6T79 - chains A and I of the 10 polymer chains in the assembly; structure by electron microscopy, 3.20 A resolution.

== Chain A ==
Protein: Histone H3.2
From: Homo sapiens
UniProt: Q71DI3 (H32_HUMAN); residues 0-135 here correspond to UniProt positions 1-136 (UniProt number = residue number + 1)
Chain sequence (136 residues; numbered 0 to 135; the number before each row is that of its first residue; numbering starts at 0):
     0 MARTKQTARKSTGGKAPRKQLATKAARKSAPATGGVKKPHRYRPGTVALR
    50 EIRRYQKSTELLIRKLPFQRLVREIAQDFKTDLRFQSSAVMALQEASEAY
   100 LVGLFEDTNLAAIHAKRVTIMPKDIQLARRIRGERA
Disordered / not traced: 0-36, 135
Differences from the reference sequence: engineered mutation Ala110 (Cys111 in Q71DI3)
UniProt features mapped onto this chain:
  - modified residue: Arg2 (Asymmetric dimethylarginine), Thr3 (Phosphothreonine), Lys4 (Allysine), Gln5 (5-glutamyl dopamine), Thr6 (Phosphothreonine), Arg8 (Citrulline), Lys9 (N6,N6,N6-trimethyllysine), Ser10 (ADP-ribosylserine), Thr11 (Phosphothreonine), Lys14 (N6-(2-hydroxyisobutyryl)lysine), Arg17 (Asymmetric dimethylarginine), Lys18 (N6-(2-hydroxyisobutyryl)lysine), Lys23 (N6-(2-hydroxyisobutyryl)lysine), Arg26 (Citrulline), Lys27 (N6,N6,N6-trimethyllysine), Ser28 (ADP-ribosylserine), Lys36 (N6,N6,N6-trimethyllysine), Lys37 (N6-methyllysine), Tyr41 (Phosphotyrosine), Lys56 (N6,N6,N6-trimethyllysine) and 8 more in UniProt
  - lipidation: Lys18 (N6-decanoyllysine)

== Chain I ==
Molecule: 147-nt DNA strand
Sequence (147 nucleotides; row label = number of the first residue in the row):
     1 ATCTACACGACGCTCTTCCGATCTAATTTATGTTTGTTAGCGTTATACTA
    51 TTCTAATTCTTTGTTTCGGTGGTATTGTTTATTTTGTTCCTTTGTGCGTT
   101 CAGCTTAATGCCTAACGACACTCGGAGATCGGAAGAGCACACGTGAT
Disordered / not traced: 146-147

== Interface between chain A and chain I ==
Residue-residue contacts - 24 pairs, chain A then chain I:
  Arg40(A) - DG63(I)  base contact
  Arg40(A) - DG143(I)  phosphate contact
  Tyr41(A) - DA141(I)  phosphate contact
  Tyr41(A) - DC142(I)  sugar contact
  Arg42(A) - DC67(I)  salt bridge to the phosphate
  Arg42(A) - DC142(I)  hydrogen bond to the phosphate
  Pro43(A) - DT66(I)  phosphate contact
  Thr45(A) - DA141(I)  phosphate contact
  Thr45(A) - DC142(I)  hydrogen bond to the phosphate
  Arg63(A) - DT58(I)  sugar contact
  Arg63(A) - DC59(I)  phosphate contact
  Arg72(A) - DT49(I)  salt bridge to the phosphate
  Arg83(A) - DC48(I)  phosphate contact
  Arg83(A) - DT49(I)  phosphate contact
  Phe84(A) - DC48(I)  phosphate contact
  Phe84(A) - DT49(I)  hydrogen bond to the phosphate
  Gln85(A) - DC48(I)  phosphate contact
  Ser86(A) - DC48(I)  phosphate contact
  Lys115(A) - DG69(I)  phosphate contact
  Arg116(A) - DG69(I)  phosphate contact
  Val117(A) - DG68(I)  sugar contact
  Val117(A) - DG69(I)  hydrogen bond to the phosphate
  Thr118(A) - DG69(I)  hydrogen bond to the phosphate
  Met120(A) - DT70(I)  phosphate contact
Interface residues without a listed pair, chain A (17 interface residues in all): Leu82
Interface residues without a listed pair, chain I (14 interface residues in all): DT64

== Summary ==
The interface between chain A and chain I involves 17 residues on one side and 14 on the other, with 5
hydrogen bonds and 2 salt bridges. Among the polar pairs are Arg42(A)-DC142(I), Thr45(A)-DC142(I) and
Phe84(A)-DT49(I).
Chain A is Histone H3.2 (Homo sapiens) and chain I is a 147-nt DNA strand; the structure, Structure of a human
nucleosome at 3.2 A resolution, was determined by electron microscopy.
